3K0F - chains C and D of the 6 polymer chains in the assembly; structure by X-ray diffraction, 3.00 A resolution.

Chain C (and D):
Molecule: Circadian clock protein kinase KaiC
Source organism: Synechococcus elongatus PCC 7942
Notes: EC 2.7.11.17; chain D of this document is another copy of the same molecule, construct and numbering; everything in this record applies to it too
UniProtKB: Q79PF4 (KAIC_SYNE7); residues 1-519 here = UniProt positions 1-519
Sequence (519 residues; row label = number of the first residue in the row):
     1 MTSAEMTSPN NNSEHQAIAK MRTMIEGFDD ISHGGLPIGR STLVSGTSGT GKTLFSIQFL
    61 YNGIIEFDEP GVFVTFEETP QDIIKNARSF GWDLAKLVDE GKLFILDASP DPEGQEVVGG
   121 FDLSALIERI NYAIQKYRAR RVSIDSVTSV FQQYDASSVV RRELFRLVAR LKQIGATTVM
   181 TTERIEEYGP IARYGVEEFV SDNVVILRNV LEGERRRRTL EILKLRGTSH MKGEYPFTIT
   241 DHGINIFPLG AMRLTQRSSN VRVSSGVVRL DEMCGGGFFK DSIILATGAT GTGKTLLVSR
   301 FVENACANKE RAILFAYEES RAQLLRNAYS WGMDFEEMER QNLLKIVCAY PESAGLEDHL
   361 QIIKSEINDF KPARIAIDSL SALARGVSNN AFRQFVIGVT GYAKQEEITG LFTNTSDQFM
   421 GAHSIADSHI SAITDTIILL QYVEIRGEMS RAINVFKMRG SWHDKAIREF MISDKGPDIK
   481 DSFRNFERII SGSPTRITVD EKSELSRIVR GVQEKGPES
Unresolved in the structure: 1-13, 502-519 (chain D: 1-13, 499-519)
Differences from the reference sequence: engineered mutation Ala-426 (Thr in Q79PF4), Ala-432 (Thr in Q79PF4)
Modified residues: Ser-431 (phosphoserine; SEP)
UniProt features mapped onto this chain:
  - region: Gln-115 to Asp-122 (B-loop, required to bind KaiB and SasA), Pro-248 to Asn-260 (Linker), Arg-488 to Ile-497 (A-loop, interacts with KaiA)
  - active site: Glu-77 (Proton acceptor in CI (KaiC 1)), Glu-318 (Proton acceptor in CII (KaiC 2))
  - binding site (ATP): Gly-49, Thr-50, Gly-51, Lys-52, Thr-53, Leu-54, Ser-89, Lys-224, Leu-225, Arg-226, Thr-228, His-230, Thr-240, Asp-241, Thr-290, Gly-291, Thr-292, Gly-293, Lys-294, Thr-295 and 9 more in UniProt
  - binding site (Mg(2+)): Thr-53, Thr-295, Glu-318
  - modified residue: Ser-431 (Phosphoserine)
  - mutagenesis: Thr-42 (T42S: Extends the period of the circadian rhythm to 28 hours in reconstituted KaiABC complex. Decreased endogenous ATPase), Lys-52 (K52A: Induces an arrhythmic phenotype, significantly reduced ATP-binding), Gly-71 (G71A: Lowers the amplitude and distords the waveform of the circadian rhythm), Ala-87 (A87V: In kaiC1; shortens the period of the circadian rhythm to 22 hours), Trp-92 (W92F: Increases photoperiod in presence of KaiA and KaiB), Ala-108 (A108E: No longer binds KaiB, no formation of KaiCBA, still phosphorylated; A108L: Reduced binding of KaiB, reduced formation of KaiCBA, still phosphorylated), Gly-114 (G114A: Extends the period of the circadian rhythm to 27 hours), Gln-115 (Q115A: Abolishes the circadian rhythm), Ser-146 (S146P: CI hydrolysis rate halves, increases period of the circadian rhythm by nearly 50%; S146W: Loss of stable oscillation in presence of KaiA and KaiB), Gln-153 (Q153A: Higher CI ATPase activity, clock speeds up), Ser-157 (S157C: In kaiC2; extends the period of the circadian rhythm to 29 hours. Lower CI ATPase activity, clock slows down ...), Arg-215 (R215C: In kaiC3; shortens the period of the circadian rhythm to 16 hours and decreases the interaction with KaiA), 30 further mutagenesis entries in UniProt
Metal / ion sites: Mg2+ site 1: Thr-53 (together with ATP); Mg2+ site 2: Thr-295 (together with ATP)
Residues lining bound ligands:
  - ATP (adenosine-5'-triphosphate), molecule 1: Ser-48, Gly-49, Thr-50, Gly-51, Lys-52, Thr-53, Leu-54, Glu-78, Ser-89, Phe-90, Arg-218, Ile-239, Thr-240, Asp-241
  - ATP, molecule 2: Glu-198, Phe-199, Leu-223, Lys-224, Leu-225, Arg-226, Gly-227, Thr-228, Ser-229, His-230, Lys-232
  - ATP, molecule 3: Thr-290, Gly-291, Thr-292, Gly-293, Lys-294, Thr-295, Leu-296, Glu-318, Ser-330, Trp-331, Tyr-442, Arg-451, Ile-472, Ser-473, Asp-474
  - ATP, molecule 4: Ala-432, Phe-456, Lys-457, Met-458, Arg-459, Gly-460, Ser-461, Trp-462, His-463, Lys-465

Interface between chain C and chain D:
Contacting residue pairs (131):
  Thr-47(C) with Phe-199(D)
  Ser-48(C) with Glu-198(D), hydrogen bond (side chain-backbone); Phe-199(D); Leu-223(D); Lys-224(D), hydrogen bond
  Gly-49(C) with Lys-224(D)
  Glu-77(C) with Arg-161(D), salt bridge; Phe-165(D); Phe-199(D); Val-200(D)
  Glu-78(C) with Arg-226(D), salt bridge
  Asp-82(C) with Arg-40(D), salt bridge; Lys-172(D), salt bridge
  Lys-85(C) with Glu-14(D), hydrogen bond (side chain-backbone); Gln-16(D), hydrogen bond (side chain-backbone)
  Asn-86(C) with Arg-40(D), hydrogen bond; Arg-226(D); Gly-227(D)
  Arg-88(C) with Glu-14(D), hydrogen bond (side chain-backbone); His-15(D), hydrogen bond; Gln-16(D)
  Ser-89(C) with Gly-227(D), hydrogen bond (side chain-backbone)
  Pro-110(C) with Phe-165(D)
  Pro-112(C) with Arg-166(D)
  Gly-114(C) with Arg-166(D)
  Ser-149(C) with Arg-161(D)
  Gln-152(C) with Ser-157(D); Ser-158(D); Arg-161(D); Val-196(D)
  Gln-153(C) with Ser-158(D), hydrogen bond (backbone-side chain); Arg-162(D), hydrogen bond (backbone-side chain)
  Tyr-154(C) with Ser-158(D)
  Glu-183(C) with Arg-161(D), salt bridge; Phe-199(D)
  Arg-184(C) with Phe-199(D)
  Ile-185(C) with Pro-190(D), hydrophobic; Glu-198(D)
  Arg-193(C) with Arg-161(D); Gly-195(D), hydrogen bond (side chain-backbone); Phe-199(D)
  Asn-209(C) with Leu-223(D)
  Leu-211(C) with Arg-208(D)
  Glu-214(C) with Arg-217(D), salt bridge; Thr-219(D); Gly-233(D); Glu-234(D), hydrogen bond (backbone-backbone)
  Arg-215(C) with Lys-232(D); Gly-233(D); Glu-234(D), hydrogen bond (side chain-backbone); Tyr-235(D), hydrogen bond
  Arg-216(C) with Arg-208(D); Glu-221(D), salt bridge; Leu-223(D); Gly-233(D)
  Arg-218(C) with Lys-232(D)
  Thr-290(C) with Ile-425(D); Ser-431(D); Ile-437(D); Phe-456(D); Lys-457(D), hydrogen bond
  Glu-318(C) with Ala-432(D)
  Glu-319(C) with Leu-254(D); Arg-459(D)
  Ser-320(C) with Leu-254(D); Gln-256(D), hydrogen bond (side chain-backbone)
  Arg-321(C) with Leu-254(D); Thr-255(D)
  Ala-322(C) with Gln-256(D); Ser-258(D)
  Gln-323(C) with Ser-258(D); Lys-404(D), hydrogen bond; Asp-435(D); Arg-459(D)
  Arg-326(C) with Ser-258(D), hydrogen bond; Ser-259(D), hydrogen bond (side chain-backbone); Asn-260(D); Phe-279(D); Gly-460(D)
  Asn-327(C) with Arg-459(D); Gly-460(D)
  Cys-348(C) with Leu-254(D)
  Ala-349(C) with Leu-254(D)
  Tyr-350(C) with Met-252(D); Arg-253(D); Leu-254(D); Gln-256(D), hydrogen bond; Ile-397(D), hydrophobic; Gly-401(D)
  Glu-352(C) with Gly-250(D); Ile-397(D)
  Ser-353(C) with Gly-250(D)
  Arg-385(C) with Ile-397(D); Ile-433(D)
  Gly-386(C) with Asn-390(D); Arg-393(D)
  Asp-417(C) with Ser-424(D); His-429(D), salt bridge
  Gln-418(C) with His-423(D)
  Phe-419(C) with His-423(D); Ser-424(D); Ile-425(D), hydrophobic; Phe-456(D), hydrophobic
  Met-420(C) with His-423(D), hydrogen bond (backbone-side chain); Ile-490(D), hydrophobic
  Tyr-442(C) with Phe-456(D), hydrophobic
  Glu-444(C) with Glu-487(D); Arg-488(D), hydrogen bond (side chain-backbone); Ile-489(D), hydrogen bond (side chain-backbone); Ile-490(D), hydrogen bond (side chain-backbone)
  Arg-446(C) with Arg-484(D)
  Gly-447(C) with Ala-466(D); Ile-467(D), hydrogen bond (backbone-backbone); Ser-482(D); Phe-483(D)
  Glu-448(C) with Lys-465(D); Ala-466(D)
  Met-449(C) with Lys-465(D), hydrogen bond (backbone-backbone); Ile-467(D), hydrophobic; Ile-490(D), hydrophobic
  Arg-451(C) with His-463(D); Lys-465(D)
  Arg-488(C) with Arg-488(D)
  Ser-493(C) with Arg-488(D); Ile-490(D)
  Pro-494(C) with Glu-487(D)
  Thr-495(C) with Glu-487(D)
  Arg-496(C) with Arg-484(D), hydrogen bond (side chain-backbone); Phe-486(D), hydrogen bond (side chain-backbone); Glu-487(D), salt bridge; Ile-497(D)
Other interface residues (no listed pair), chain C (67 interface residues in all): Lys-52, Glu-113, Glu-116, Gly-213, Gly-291, Ala-316, Tyr-317, Ser-330
Other interface residues (no listed pair), chain D (83 interface residues in all): Ile-18, Ala-169, Arg-170, Gln-173, Tyr-188, Val-204, Thr-228, Pro-236, Arg-257, Asp-281, Ala-422, Leu-439, Asn-454

Overview:
The interface between chain C and chain D involves 67 residues on one side and 83 on the other; the contacts
include 28 hydrogen bonds and 9 salt bridges. Polar pairs include Glu-77(C)/Arg-161(D), Glu-78(C)/Arg-226(D)
and Asp-82(C)/Arg-40(D). Ligands of chain C: 4 copies of ATP.
Both chains are Circadian clock protein kinase KaiC (Synechococcus elongatus PCC 7942). Entry 3K0F (Crystal
structure of the phosphorylation-site double mutant T426A/T432A of the KaiC circadian clock protein) was
determined by X-ray diffraction together with 3JZM, 3K09, 3K0A, 3K0C and 3K0E from the same study.
